PDB entry 8BDB | X-ray diffraction, 1.70 A resolution | chains M and N of the 8 polymer chains in the assembly

Chain M:
Protein: Ribulose bisphosphate carboxylase large chain
Source organism: Griffithsia monilis
Notes: EC 4.1.1.39
UniProt: A7UM67 (A7UM67_GRIMO); residues 3-482 here = UniProt positions 3-482
Sequence (480 residues; row label = number of the first residue in the row):
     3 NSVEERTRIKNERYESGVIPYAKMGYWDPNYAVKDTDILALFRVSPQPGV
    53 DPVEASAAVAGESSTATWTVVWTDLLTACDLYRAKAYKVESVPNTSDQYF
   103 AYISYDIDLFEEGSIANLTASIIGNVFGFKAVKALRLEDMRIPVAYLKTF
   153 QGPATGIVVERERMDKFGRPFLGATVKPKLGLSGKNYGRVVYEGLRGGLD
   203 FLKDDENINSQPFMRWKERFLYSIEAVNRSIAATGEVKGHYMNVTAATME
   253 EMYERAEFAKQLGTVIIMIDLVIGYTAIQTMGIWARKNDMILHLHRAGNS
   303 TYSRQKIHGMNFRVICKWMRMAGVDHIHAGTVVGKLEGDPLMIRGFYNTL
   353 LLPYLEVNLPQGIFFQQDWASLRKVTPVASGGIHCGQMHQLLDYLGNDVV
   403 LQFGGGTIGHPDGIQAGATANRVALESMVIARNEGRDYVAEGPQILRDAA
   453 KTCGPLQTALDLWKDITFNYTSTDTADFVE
Unresolved in the structure: 3
Modified / non-standard residues: Leu174 ((2S,3R)-2-amino-3-hydroxy-4-methylpentanoic acid; HL2); Lys205 (lysine nz-carboxylic acid; KCX)
Bound ions: Mg2+: Lys205, Asp207, Glu208 (together with 2-carboxyarabinitol-1,5-diphosphate)
Ligand contacts:
  - bicarbonate ion (BCT), molecule 1: Leu41, Arg143, Val359, Phe366, Phe367, Gln368
  - bicarbonate ion (BCT), molecule 2: Pro445, Gln446, Arg449
  - bicarbonate ion (BCT), molecule 3: Thr469, Phe470, Asn471, Tyr472
  - 2-carboxyarabinitol-1,5-diphosphate (CAP): Glu64, Thr69, Trp70, Asn127, Thr177, Lys179, Lys181, Lys205, Asp207, Glu208, His297, Arg298, His330, Lys337, Leu338, Ser382, Gly383, Gly384, Gln404, Phe405, Gly406, Gly407

Chain N:
Protein: Ribulose bisphosphate carboxylase small chain
Source organism: Griffithsia monilis
UniProt: A7UM68 (A7UM68_GRIMO); numbering as in UniProt (aligned over 1-138)
Sequence (138 residues; row label = number of the first residue in the row):
     1 MRLTQGTFSFLPDLTDEQIKKQVDYAISQNWAINIEYTEDPHPRNNFWEL
    51 WGLPLFDINDAATVMYEIGSCRQQHSNVYIKVNAFDNTRGVESCVLSFLI
   101 NRPSYEPGFRLVRSEDISRNQKYSFHSYATDKPEGSRY
Ligand contacts: bicarbonate ion (BCT): Arg72, Gln73, Gln74, His75, Ser76, Asn77

Chain M / chain N interface:
Contacting residue pairs - 61 pairs, chain M then chain N:
  Val160(M) with Gly90(N); Val91(N); Ser93(N)
  Glu164(M) with Ser93(N), hydrogen bond
  Phe169(M) with Thr7(N), hydrogen bond (backbone-side chain); Cys94(N); Val95(N); Leu96(N)
  Gly170(M) with Thr7(N); Val95(N), hydrogen bond (backbone-backbone)
  Arg171(M) with Thr7(N)
  Gly199(M) with Phe10(N)
  Gly200(M) with Phe10(N)
  Leu223(M) with Arg119(N); Asn120(N)
  Glu227(M) with Arg113(N), salt bridge; Tyr123(N), hydrogen bond
  Asn230(M) with Leu111(N); Tyr123(N); Phe125(N)
  Arg231(M) with Leu111(N); Arg113(N)
  Ile233(M) with Pro43(N), hydrophobic; Phe125(N), hydrophobic
  Ala234(M) with Phe109(N)
  Ala235(M) with Met1(N)
  Thr236(M) with Met1(N); Arg2(N); Leu3(N); Thr4(N), hydrogen bond (backbone-backbone)
  Gly237(M) with Met1(N); Leu3(N); Gln5(N), hydrogen bond (backbone-side chain); Pro43(N); Phe109(N)
  Glu238(M) with Thr4(N), hydrogen bond
  Val239(M) with Pro43(N)
  Phe260(M) with Asn120(N)
  Gln263(M) with Asn120(N); Lys122(N)
  Leu264(M) with Asn120(N)
  Ser373(M) with Arg89(N)
  Lys376(M) with Gly90(N), hydrogen bond (side chain-backbone); Val91(N)
  Arg424(M) with Thr4(N), hydrogen bond (side chain-backbone); Phe10(N)
  Glu428(M) with Thr7(N); Phe8(N); Ser9(N), hydrogen bond (side chain-backbone); Phe10(N), hydrogen bond (side chain-backbone); Leu11(N), hydrogen bond (side chain-backbone)
  Ser429(M) with Leu11(N)
  Val431(M) with Phe8(N), hydrophobic
  Ile432(M) with Phe8(N), hydrophobic; Leu11(N), hydrophobic; Leu14(N), hydrophobic; Gln22(N)
  Asn435(M) with Phe8(N); Gln22(N), hydrogen bond; Tyr25(N)
  Glu436(M) with Lys21(N)
Interface residues without a listed pair, chain M (35 interface residues in all): Asp167, Ile226, Thr421, Val425, Arg434
Interface residues without a listed pair, chain N (33 interface residues in all): Gln18, Ser97, Gln121

Summary:
Chain M and chain N form an interface of 35 and 33 residues respectively; the contacts include 13 hydrogen
bonds and 1 salt bridge. Polar contacts include Glu227(M)-Arg113(N), Glu164(M)-Ser93(N) and Phe169(M)-Thr7(N).
Chain M binds 2-carboxyarabinitol-1,5-diphosphate and 3 copies of bicarbonate ion.
Here chain M is Ribulose bisphosphate carboxylase large chain and chain N is Ribulose bisphosphate carboxylase
small chain, both from Griffithsia monilis. Entry 8BDB (Ribulose-1,5-bisphosphate carboxylase/oxygenase from
Griffithsia monilis) was determined by X-ray diffraction.
